PDB entry 1M9Y | X-ray diffraction, 1.90 A resolution | chains A and D

Chain A:
Protein: Cyclophilin A
From: Homo sapiens
Notes: EC 5.2.1.8
UniProtKB: P62937 (PPIA_HUMAN); aligned to UniProt positions 1-165 over residues 1-165 (the alignment contains insertions or deletions, so no single offset holds)
Sequence (165 residues; numbered 1 to 165; the number before each row is that of its first residue):
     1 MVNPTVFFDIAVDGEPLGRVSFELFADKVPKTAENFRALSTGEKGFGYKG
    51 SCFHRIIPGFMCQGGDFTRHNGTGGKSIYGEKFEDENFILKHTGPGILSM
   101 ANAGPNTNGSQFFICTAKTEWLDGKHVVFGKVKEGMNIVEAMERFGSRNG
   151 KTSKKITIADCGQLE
UniProt features mapped onto this chain:
  - modified residue: Met1 (N-acetylmethionine), Val2 (N-acetylvaline), Lys28 (N6-acetyllysine), Lys44 (N6-acetyllysine), Lys76 (N6-acetyllysine), Ser77 (Phosphoserine), Lys82 (N6-acetyllysine), Thr93 (Phosphothreonine), Lys125 (N6-acetyllysine), Lys131 (N6-acetyllysine), Lys133 (N6-acetyllysine)
  - glycosylation: Asn108 (N-linked (GlcNAc...) asparagine)
  - cross-link (Glycyl lysine isopeptide (Lys-Gly)): Lys28 (interchain with G-Cter in SUMO2), Lys82 (interchain with G-Cter in SUMO2)

Chain D:
Protein: HIV-1 Capsid
From: Human immunodeficiency virus 1
Notes: fragment: N-terminal domain
UniProtKB: Q72497 (Q72497_9HIV1); residues 1-146 here correspond to UniProt positions 133-278 (UniProt number = residue number + 132)
Sequence (146 residues; row label = number of the first residue in the row):
     1 PIVQNLQGQMVHQAISPRTLNAWVKVVEEKAFSPEVIPMFSALSEGATPQ
    51 DLNTMLNTVGGHQAAMQMLKETINEEAAEWDRLHPVAAAPIAPGQMREPR
   101 GSDIAGTTSTLQEQIGWMTHNPPIPVGEIYKRWIILGLNKIVRMYS
Disordered / not traced: 1-11
Sequence notes: engineered mutation Ala87 (His219 in Q72497), Ala89 (Gly221 in Q72497)

How chain A and chain D interact:
Pairs across the interface (18; chain A residue first):
  Arg55(A) - Pro90(D)  hydrogen bond (side chain-backbone)
  Arg55(A) - Ile91(D)
  Arg55(A) - Ala92(D)
  Ile57(A) - Ala92(D)  hydrophobic
  Phe60(A) - Pro90(D)  hydrophobic
  Phe60(A) - Ile91(D)
  Phe60(A) - Ala92(D)  hydrophobic
  Phe60(A) - Pro93(D)
  Gln63(A) - Ala88(D)
  Gln63(A) - Pro90(D)
  Ala101(A) - Ala89(D)
  Asn102(A) - Ala88(D)
  Asn102(A) - Ala89(D)  hydrogen bond (backbone-backbone)
  Ala103(A) - Val86(D)
  Phe113(A) - Pro90(D)
  Leu122(A) - Pro90(D)  hydrophobic
  His126(A) - Ala89(D)
  His126(A) - Pro90(D)
Also at the interface, not in a pair above, chain A (15 interface residues in all): Met61, Gly72, Gln111, Trp121, Arg148
Also at the interface, not in a pair above, chain D (9 interface residues in all): Ala87, Gln95

Overview:
15 residues of chain A and 9 residues of chain D are in contact, with 2 hydrogen bonds. Polar pairs include
Arg55(A)-Pro90(D) and Asn102(A)-Ala89(D).
Here chain A is Cyclophilin A (Homo sapiens) and chain D is HIV-1 Capsid (Human immunodeficiency virus 1).
Entry 1M9Y (X-ray crystal structure of Cyclophilin A/HIV-1 CA N-terminal domain (1-146) M-type H87A,G89A
Complex) was determined by X-ray diffraction together with 1M9C, 1M9D, 1M9E, 1M9F and 1M9X from the same
study.
